Entry 6MEW (X-ray diffraction, 1.78 A resolution); this record covers chains A and B.

[Chain A]
Protein: DNA-binding protein RFXANK
Organism: Homo sapiens
UniProtKB: O14593 (RFXK_HUMAN); numbering as in UniProt (aligned over 90-260)
Sequence (172 residues; row label = number of the first residue in the row):
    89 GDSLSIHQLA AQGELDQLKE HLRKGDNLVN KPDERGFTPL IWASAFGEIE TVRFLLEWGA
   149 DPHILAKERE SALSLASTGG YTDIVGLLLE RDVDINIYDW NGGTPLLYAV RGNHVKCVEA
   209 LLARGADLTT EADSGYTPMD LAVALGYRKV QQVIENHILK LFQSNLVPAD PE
Unresolved in the structure: 89-90, 253-260
Differences from the reference sequence: expression tag (89)
UniProt features mapped onto this chain:
  - natural variant: Asp-121 (D121H: In MHC2D2; uncertain significance), Leu-144 (L144P: In MHC2D2; uncertain significance), Leu-195 (L195P: In MHC2D2), Arg-212 to Glu-260 (deletion: In MHC2D2; uncertain significance)
  - mutagenesis: Asp-121 (D121V: Loss of expression), Tyr-224 (Y224A: Loss of interaction with RFX5)

[Chain B]
Protein: RFX7 peptide
Sequence (17 residues; row label = number of the first residue in the row):
    85 KAFVHMPTLP NLDFHKT
Unresolved in the structure: 85, 100-101

[How chain A and chain B interact]
Pairs across the interface (37):
  Leu-92(A) with Ala-86(B)
  Gln-96(A) with Phe-87(B); Val-88(B), hydrogen bond (side chain-backbone)
  Ala-99(A) with Val-88(B), hydrophobic
  Gln-100(A) with Ala-86(B), hydrogen bond (side chain-backbone); Phe-87(B)
  Arg-123(A) with Met-90(B)
  Phe-125(A) with Met-90(B), hydrophobic
  Trp-130(A) with Val-88(B); Met-90(B)
  Ala-133(A) with Met-90(B), hydrophobic; Pro-91(B)
  Phe-134(A) with Val-88(B), hydrophobic; His-89(B); Pro-91(B)
  Glu-158(A) with Leu-93(B)
  Ser-162(A) with Leu-93(B)
  Leu-163(A) with Pro-91(B); Leu-93(B), hydrophobic
  Thr-166(A) with Thr-92(B); Leu-93(B); Pro-94(B)
  Asp-187(A) with Leu-93(B)
  Asn-189(A) with Leu-93(B); Pro-94(B), hydrogen bond (side chain-backbone)
  Gly-190(A) with Leu-96(B)
  Gly-191(A) with Leu-96(B)
  Tyr-196(A) with Leu-93(B), hydrophobic; Pro-94(B)
  Arg-199(A) with Asn-95(B), hydrogen bond (side chain-backbone); Leu-96(B); Asp-97(B), hydrogen bond (side chain-backbone); Phe-98(B)
  Tyr-224(A) with Phe-98(B)
  Leu-229(A) with Phe-98(B), hydrophobic
  Ala-232(A) with Phe-98(B), hydrophobic
  Leu-233(A) with Phe-98(B), hydrophobic
Other interface residues (no listed pair), chain A (27 interface residues in all): Ile-129, Leu-195, Ala-220, Asp-221

[Overview]
The interface between chain A and chain B involves 27 residues on one side and 13 on the other, with 5
hydrogen bonds. Polar contacts include Gln-96(A)/Val-88(B), Gln-100(A)/Ala-86(B) and Asn-189(A)/Pro-94(B).
Curated annotation (UniProt) lists 2 mutagenesis sites on chain A.
Here chain A is DNA-binding protein RFXANK (Homo sapiens) and chain B is RFX7 peptide. Entry 6MEW (RFXANK
ankyrin repeats in complex with a RFX7 peptide) was determined by X-ray diffraction.
